Entry 5CA0 (X-ray diffraction, 2.50 A resolution); this record covers chains B and F of the 6 polymer chains in the assembly.

[Chain B]
Protein: Uncharacterized protein
From: Sus scrofa
UniProtKB: F2Z5B2 (F2Z5B2_PIG); residue numbers follow UniProt; this construct covers 1-445
Amino-acid sequence (445 residues; numbered 1 to 445; the number before each row is that of its first residue):
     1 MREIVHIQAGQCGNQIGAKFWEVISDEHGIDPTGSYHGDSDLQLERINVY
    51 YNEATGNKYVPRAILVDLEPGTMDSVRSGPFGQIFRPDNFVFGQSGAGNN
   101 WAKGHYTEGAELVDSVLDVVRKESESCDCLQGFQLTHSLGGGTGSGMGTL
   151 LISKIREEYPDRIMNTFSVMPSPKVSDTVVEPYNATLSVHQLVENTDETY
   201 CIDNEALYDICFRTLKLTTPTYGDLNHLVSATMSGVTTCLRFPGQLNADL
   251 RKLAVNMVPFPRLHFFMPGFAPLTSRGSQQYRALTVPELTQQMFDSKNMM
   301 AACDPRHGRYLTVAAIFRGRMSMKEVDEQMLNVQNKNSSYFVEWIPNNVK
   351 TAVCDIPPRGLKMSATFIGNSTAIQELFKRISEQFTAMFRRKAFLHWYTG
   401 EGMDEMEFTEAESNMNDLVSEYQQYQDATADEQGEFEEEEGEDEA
Unresolved in the structure: 1-2, 429-445
Metal / ion sites: Mg2+: Gln11 (together with GDP)
Residues lining bound ligands:
  - GDP (guanosine-5'-diphosphate): Gly10, Gln11, Cys12, Gln15, Asn99, Ser138, Gly140, Gly141, Gly142, Thr143, Gly144, Val169, Pro171, Val175, Asp177, Glu181, Asn204, Leu207, Tyr222, Leu225, Asn226
  - Lexibulin (LXL; 1-ethyl-3-[2-methoxy-4-(5-methyl-4-{[(1S)-1-(pyridin-3-yl)butyl]amino}pyrimidin-2-yl)phenyl]urea): Asn165, Glu198, Tyr200, Val236, Thr237, Cys239, Leu240, Leu246, Asn247, Ala248, Asp249, Leu250, Lys252, Leu253, Asn256, Met257, Val313, Ala314, Ala315, Ile316, Asn348, Lys350, Thr351, Ala352, Ile368

[Chain F]
Protein: Uncharacterized protein
From: Gallus gallus
UniProtKB: E1BQ43 (E1BQ43_CHICK); numbering as in UniProt (aligned over 1-378)
Amino-acid sequence (384 residues; each row starts with the number of its first residue):
     1 MYTFVVRDENSSVYAEVSRLLLATGQWKRLRKDNPRFNLMLGERNRLPFG
    51 RLGHEPGLVQLVNYYRGADKLCRKASLVKLIKTSPELSESCTWFPESYVI
   101 YPTNLKTPVAPAQNGIRHLINNTRTDEREVFLAAYNRRREGREGNVWIAK
   151 SSAGAKGEGILISSEASELLDFIDEQGQVHVIQKYLEKPLLLEPGHRKFD
   201 IRSWVLVDHLYNIYLYREGVLRTSSEPYNSANFQDKTCHLTNHCIQKEYS
   251 KNYGRYEEGNEMFFEEFNQYLMDALNTTLENSILLQIKHIIRSCLMCIEP
   301 AISTKHLHYQSFQLFGFDFMVDEELKVWLIEVNGAPACAQKLYAELCQGI
   351 VDVAISSVFPLADTGQKTSQPTSIFIKLHHHHHH
Unresolved in the structure: 104-125, 150-160, 248-251, 363-371, 381-384
Differences from the reference sequence: expression tag (379-384)
Residues lining bound ligands: AMP-PCP (ACP; phosphomethylphosphonic acid adenylate ester): Lys74, Pro95, Ile148, Gln183, Lys184, Tyr185, Leu186, Lys198, Asp200, Arg202, Arg222, His239, Leu240, Thr241, Asn242, Asp318, Ile330, Glu331, Asn333

[Interface between chain B and chain F]
Residue-residue contacts (11):
  Arg309(B) with Arg31(F)
  Leu331(B) with Arg36(F); Pro56(F); Gly57(F)
  Gln334(B) with Arg36(F)
  Asn335(B) with Thr3(F); Arg36(F), hydrogen bond; Gly57(F), hydrogen bond (side chain-backbone); Leu58(F)
  Ser338(B) with Leu30(F); Asn34(F), hydrogen bond
Other interface residues (no listed pair), chain B (9 interface residues in all): Lys336, Ser339, Glu343, Asn347
Other interface residues (no listed pair), chain F (10 interface residues in all): Lys28, Glu55

[Summary]
9 residues of chain B face 10 of chain F across their interface, with 3 hydrogen bonds. Among the polar pairs
are Asn335(B)-Arg36(F), Asn335(B)-Gly57(F) and Ser338(B)-Asn34(F). Bound to chain B: GDP and Lexibulin. Chain
F binds AMP-PCP.
Here chain B is Uncharacterized protein (Sus scrofa) and chain F is Uncharacterized protein (Gallus gallus).
Entry 5CA0 (Crystal structure of T2R-TTL-Lexibulin complex) was determined by X-ray diffraction (same
publication as 5C8Y, 5CA1 and 5CB4).
